Entry 9JFY (electron microscopy, 3.21 A resolution); this record covers chains R and A of the 6 polymer chains in the assembly.

[Chain R]
Protein: Isoform 2 of Neuropeptide FF receptor 2
Organism: Homo sapiens
UniProt: Q9Y5X5 (NPFF2_HUMAN), isoform Q9Y5X5-2; numbering as in UniProt (aligned over 9-420)
Amino-acid sequence (429 residues; each row starts with the number of its first residue):
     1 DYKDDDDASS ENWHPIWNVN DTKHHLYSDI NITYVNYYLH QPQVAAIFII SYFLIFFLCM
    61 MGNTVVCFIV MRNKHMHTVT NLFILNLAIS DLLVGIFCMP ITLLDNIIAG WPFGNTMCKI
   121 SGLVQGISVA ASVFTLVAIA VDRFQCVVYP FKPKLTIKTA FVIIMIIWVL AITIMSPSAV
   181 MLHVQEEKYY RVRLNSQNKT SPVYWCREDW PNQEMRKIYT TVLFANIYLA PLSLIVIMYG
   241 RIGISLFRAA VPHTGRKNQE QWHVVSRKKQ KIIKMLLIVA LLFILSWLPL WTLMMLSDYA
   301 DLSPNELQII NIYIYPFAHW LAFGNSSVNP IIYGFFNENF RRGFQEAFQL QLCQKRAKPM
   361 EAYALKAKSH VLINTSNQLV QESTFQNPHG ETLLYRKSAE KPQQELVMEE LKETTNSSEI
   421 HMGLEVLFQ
Not modelled in the structure: 1-29, 249-263, 343-429
Disulfides: C118-C206
Construct notes: expression tag (1-8, 421-429)
From the paper describing this entry:
  - conformationally variable residues (helix shift, loop rearrangement): V129, F283, W287, S297 to I312, Y333
  - contacts within the chain: Y190-Q308 (hydrogen bond), L87-Y333 (hydrophobic contact), L136-Y333 (hydrophobic contact), I139-Y333 (hydrophobic contact), R143-Y333
  - mutagenesis - V35A, L39A, V129A, Y190A, V203A, W205A, T220A (200-fold), L223A, W291A, I312A: decreased signaling with Neuropeptide SF
  - specificity-determining residues: A130, L223, W291
  - specificity-determining residues: V35, L39, Y190, R216, S297, N311, I312, Y315 (proposed by the authors, not directly observed)

[Chain A]
Protein: Guanine nucleotide-binding protein G(i) subunit alpha-1
Organism: Homo sapiens
UniProt: P63096 (GNAI1_HUMAN); numbering as in UniProt (aligned over 1-354)
Amino-acid sequence (354 residues; each row starts with the number of its first residue):
     1 MGCTLSAEDK AAVERSKMID RNLREDGEKA AREVKLLLLG AGESGKSTIV KQMKIIHEAG
    61 YSEEECKQYK AVVYSNTIQS IIAIIRAMGR LKIDFGDSAR ADDARQLFVL AGAAEEGFMT
   121 AELAGVIKRL WKDSGVQACF NRSREYQLND SAAYYLNDLD RIAQPNYIPT QQDVLRTRVK
   181 TTGIVETHFT FKDLHFKMFD VGGQRSERKK WIHCFEGVTA IIFCVALSDY DLVLAEDEEM
   241 NRMHESMKLF DSICNNKWFT DTSIILFLNK KDLFEEKIKK SPLTICYPEY AGSNTYEEAA
   301 AYIQCQFEDL NKRKDTKEIY THFTCATDTK NVQFVFDAVT DVIIKNNLKD CGLF
Not modelled in the structure: 1-2, 41-181, 235-240
UniProt features mapped onto this chain:
  - region: K35 to T48 (G1 motif), D173 to T181 (G2 motif), F196 to R205 (G3 motif), I265 to D272 (G4 motif), T324 to T329 (G5 motif)
  - binding site (GTP): E43 to T48, S151, L175 to T181, D200 to Q204, N269 to D272, A326
  - binding site (Mg(2+)): S47, T181
  - modified residue: R178 (ADP-ribosylarginine), Q204 (Deamidated glutamine), C351 (ADP-ribosylcysteine)
  - lipidation: G2 (N-myristoyl glycine), C3 (S-palmitoyl cysteine)
  - natural variant: G40 (G40C: In NEDHISB; G40R: In NEDHISB), G45 (G45D: In NEDHISB), T48 (T48I: In NEDHISB; T48K: In NEDHISB), Q52 (Q52P: In NEDHISB), S75 (deletion: In NEDHISB; uncertain significance), Q172 (deletion: In NEDHISB), D173 (D173V: In NEDHISB), E186 to F189 (deletion: In NEDHISB; uncertain significance), C224 (C224Y: In NEDHISB), K270 (K270N: In NEDHISB; K270R: In NEDHISB), D272 (D272G: In NEDHISB), A326 (A326P: In NEDHISB), 1 further natural variant entry in UniProt
  - mutagenesis: G42 (G42R: Abolishes switch to an activated conformation and dissociation from beta and gamma subunits upon GTP binding. Abolishes interaction with RGS family members), E116 (E116L: Enhances interaction (inactive GDP-bound) with RGS14), Q147 (Q147L: Enhances interaction (inactive GDP-bound) with RGS14), E245 (E245L: Enhances interaction (inactive GDP-bound) with RGS14)

[Chain R / chain A interface]
Residue-residue contacts - 15 pairs, chain R then chain A:
  R143(R) - L353(A)
  C146(R) - N347(A)  hydrogen bond (backbone-side chain)
  C146(R) - C351(A)  hydrophobic
  V147(R) - L348(A)  hydrophobic
  Y149(R) - N347(A)
  P150(R) - I343(A)
  P150(R) - I344(A)  hydrophobic
  P150(R) - N347(A)  hydrogen bond (backbone-side chain)
  F151(R) - L194(A)  hydrophobic
  K268(R) - F354(A)
  I272(R) - L348(A)  hydrophobic
  I272(R) - L353(A)  hydrophobic
  I272(R) - F354(A)  hydrophobic
  M275(R) - L353(A)  hydrophobic
  N337(R) - G352(A)
Other interface residues (no listed pair), chain R (15 interface residues in all): T80, D142, L276, E338, N339
Other interface residues (no listed pair), chain A (11 interface residues in all): T340, D350
Interface features reported in the paper:
  - residue pairs: C146(R)-C351(A) (hydrophobic contact), K268(R)-F354(A) (hydrophobic contact)

[Overview]
15 residues of chain R and 11 residues of chain A are in contact; the contacts include 2 hydrogen bonds. Among
the polar pairs are C146(R)-N347(A) and P150(R)-N347(A). The authors report hydrophobic contacts between
C146(R) and C351(A) and K268(R) and F354(A). From the paper: V35A, L39A and V129A of chain R, among others,
reduce signaling with Neuropeptide SF; specificity determinants A130(R), L223(R) and W291(R) among others; 10
substitutions were tested in all.
Here chain R is Isoform 2 of Neuropeptide FF receptor 2 and chain A is Guanine nucleotide-binding protein G(i)
subunit alpha-1, both from Homo sapiens. Entry 9JFY (Cryo-EM structure of Neuropeptide FF receptor 2 in
complex with hNPSF and Gi) was determined by electron microscopy.
